PDB entry 8YS5 | electron microscopy, 2.95 A resolution | chains F and I of the 8 polymer chains in the assembly

== Chain F ==
Molecule: 2-oxoglutarate:acceptor oxidoreductase
From: Helicobacter pylori
Reference sequence: A0A0B2EGL0 (A0A0B2EGL0_HELPX); numbering as in UniProt (aligned over 1-113)
Chain sequence (113 residues; numbered 1 to 113; the number before each row is that of its first residue):
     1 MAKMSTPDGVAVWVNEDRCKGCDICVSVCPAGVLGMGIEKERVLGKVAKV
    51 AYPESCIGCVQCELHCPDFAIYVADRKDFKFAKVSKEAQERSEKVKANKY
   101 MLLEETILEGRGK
Not modelled in the structure: 1-5, 112-113
Ion coordination: 4Fe-4S cluster Fe site 1: Cys19, Cys22, Cys25, Cys66; 4Fe-4S cluster Fe site 2: Cys29, Cys56, Cys59, Cys62
Residues lining bound ligands:
  - 4Fe-4S cluster (SF4), molecule 1: Val12, Cys29, Pro30, Val33, Leu34, Ser55, Cys56, Ile57, Cys59, Cys62, Val73
  - 4Fe-4S cluster (SF4), molecule 2: Cys19, Lys20, Gly21, Cys22, Asp23, Ile24, Cys25, Met36, Ala48, His65, Cys66, Pro67, Asp68, Ala70, Ile71

== Chain I ==
Molecule: 2-oxoglutarate:acceptor oxidoreductase
From: Helicobacter pylori
Reference sequence: A0A0B2EEZ8 (A0A0B2EEZ8_HELPX); residues 1-186 here = UniProt positions 1-186
Chain sequence (186 residues; each row starts with the number of its first residue):
     1 MEAQLRFTGVGGQGVLLAGEILAEAKIVSGGYGTKTSTYTSQVRGGPTKV
    51 DILLDKDEIIFPYAKEGEIDFMLSVAQISYNQFKSDIKQGGIVVIDPNLV
   101 TPTKEDEEKYQIYKIPIISIAKDEVGNIITQSVVALAITVELTKCVEENI
   151 VLDTMLKKVPAKVADTNKKAFEIGKKHALEALKVRA
Not modelled in the structure: 185-186

== How chain F and chain I interact ==
Residue-residue contacts (8; chain F residue first):
  Lys40(F) - Asn98(I)
  Lys40(F) - Leu99(I)
  Lys40(F) - Ile118(I)
  Lys40(F) - Lys122(I)
  Glu41(F) - Asn98(I)
  Glu41(F) - Leu99(I)
  Arg42(F) - Leu99(I)
  Val43(F) - Gln13(I)
Interface residues without a listed pair, chain F (5 interface residues in all): Ile38
Interface residues without a listed pair, chain I (6 interface residues in all): Val10

== Overview ==
Chain F and chain I form an interface of 5 and 6 residues respectively. Ligands of chain F: 4Fe-4S cluster.
Cys19(F), Cys22(F), Cys25(F) and Cys66(F) coordinate 4Fe-4S cluster Fe site 1. Cys29(F), Cys56(F), Cys59(F)
and Cys62(F) form the 4Fe-4S cluster Fe site 2.
Chain F is 2-oxoglutarate:acceptor oxidoreductase and chain I is 2-oxoglutarate:acceptor oxidoreductase, both
from Helicobacter pylori; the structure, Cryo-EM structure of the Helicobacter pylori OorDABC complex in the
apo-form, was determined by electron microscopy (same publication as 8YS6).
